PDB entry 6KQM | X-ray diffraction, 3.20 A resolution | chains D and E of the 9 polymer chains in the assembly

Chain D:
Molecule: DNA-directed RNA polymerase subunit beta'
Source organism: Thermus thermophilus (strain HB8 / ATCC 27634 / DSM 579)
Notes: EC 2.7.7.6
UniProtKB: Q8RQE8 (RPOC_THET8); numbering as in UniProt (aligned over 1-1524)
Amino-acid sequence (1524 residues; row label = number of the first residue in the row):
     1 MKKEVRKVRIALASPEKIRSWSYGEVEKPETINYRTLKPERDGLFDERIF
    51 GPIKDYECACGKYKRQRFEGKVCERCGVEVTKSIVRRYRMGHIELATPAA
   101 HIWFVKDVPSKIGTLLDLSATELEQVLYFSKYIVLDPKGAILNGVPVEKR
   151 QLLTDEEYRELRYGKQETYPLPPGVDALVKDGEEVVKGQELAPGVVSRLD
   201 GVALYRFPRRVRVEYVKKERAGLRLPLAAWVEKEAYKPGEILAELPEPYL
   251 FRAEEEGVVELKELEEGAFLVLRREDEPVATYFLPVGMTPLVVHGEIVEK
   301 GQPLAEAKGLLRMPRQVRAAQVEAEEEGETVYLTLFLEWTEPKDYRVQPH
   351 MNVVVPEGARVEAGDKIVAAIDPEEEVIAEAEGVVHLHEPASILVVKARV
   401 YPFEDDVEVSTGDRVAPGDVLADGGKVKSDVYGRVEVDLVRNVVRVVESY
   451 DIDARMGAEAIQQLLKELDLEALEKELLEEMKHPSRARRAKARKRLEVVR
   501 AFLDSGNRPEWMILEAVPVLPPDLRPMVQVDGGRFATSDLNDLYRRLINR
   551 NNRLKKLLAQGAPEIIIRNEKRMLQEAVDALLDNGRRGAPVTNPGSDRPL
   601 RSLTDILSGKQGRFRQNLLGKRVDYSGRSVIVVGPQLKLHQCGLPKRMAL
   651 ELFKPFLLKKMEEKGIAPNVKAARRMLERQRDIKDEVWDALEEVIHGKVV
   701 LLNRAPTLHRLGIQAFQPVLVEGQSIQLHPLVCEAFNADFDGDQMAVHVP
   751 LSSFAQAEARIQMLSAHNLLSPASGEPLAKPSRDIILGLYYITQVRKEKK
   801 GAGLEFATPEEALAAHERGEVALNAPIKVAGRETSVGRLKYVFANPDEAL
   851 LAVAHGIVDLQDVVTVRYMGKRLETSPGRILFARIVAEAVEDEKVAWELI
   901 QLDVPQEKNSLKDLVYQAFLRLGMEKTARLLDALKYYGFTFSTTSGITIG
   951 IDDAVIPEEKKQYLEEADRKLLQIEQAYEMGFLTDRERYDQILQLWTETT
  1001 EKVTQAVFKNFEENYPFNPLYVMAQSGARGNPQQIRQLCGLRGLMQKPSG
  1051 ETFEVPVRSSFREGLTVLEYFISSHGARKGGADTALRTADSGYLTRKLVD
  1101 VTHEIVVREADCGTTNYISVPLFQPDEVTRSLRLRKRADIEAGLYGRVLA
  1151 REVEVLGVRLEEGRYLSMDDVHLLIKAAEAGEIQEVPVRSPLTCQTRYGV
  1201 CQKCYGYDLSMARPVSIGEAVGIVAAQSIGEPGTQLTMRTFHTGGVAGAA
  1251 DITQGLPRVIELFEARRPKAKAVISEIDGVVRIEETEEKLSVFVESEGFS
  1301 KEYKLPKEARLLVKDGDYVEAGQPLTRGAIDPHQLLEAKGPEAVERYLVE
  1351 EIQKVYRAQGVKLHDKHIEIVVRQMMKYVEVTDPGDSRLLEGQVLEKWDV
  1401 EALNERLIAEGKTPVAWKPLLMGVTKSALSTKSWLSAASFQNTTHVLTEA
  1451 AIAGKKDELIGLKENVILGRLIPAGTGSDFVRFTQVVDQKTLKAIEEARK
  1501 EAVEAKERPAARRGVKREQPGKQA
Disordered / not traced: 1-2, 1238-1251, 1503-1524
Ion coordination: Zn2+ site 1: C60, C73, C76; Mg2+ site 1: D739, D741, D743 (shared with 1 residue of chain I); Mg2+ site 2 near K840 (its only coordinating residue here); Zn2+ site 2: C1112, C1194, C1201, C1204

Chain E:
Molecule: DNA-directed RNA polymerase subunit omega
Source organism: Thermus thermophilus (strain HB8 / ATCC 27634 / DSM 579)
Notes: EC 2.7.7.6
UniProtKB: Q8RQE7 (RPOZ_THET8); residue numbers follow UniProt; this construct covers 1-99
Amino-acid sequence (99 residues; each row starts with the number of its first residue):
     1 MAEPGIDKLFGMVDSKYRLTVVVAKRAQQLLRHGFKNTVLEPEERPKMQT
    51 LEGLFDDPNAVTWAMKELLTGRLVFGENLVPEDRLQKEMERLYPVEREE
Disordered / not traced: 1, 96-99

Chain D / chain E interface:
Pairs across the interface (101):
  H640(D) - A2(E)
  D689(D) - L51(E)
  E693(D) - M48(E)
  E693(D) - T50(E)
  H696(D) - M48(E)
  H696(D) - D57(E)  salt bridge
  H696(D) - N59(E)  hydrogen bond (backbone-side chain)
  G697(D) - N59(E)  hydrogen bond (backbone-side chain)
  K698(D) - N59(E)
  S753(D) - L31(E)
  F754(D) - A24(E)  hydrophobic
  F754(D) - Q28(E)
  A757(D) - T20(E)
  A757(D) - A24(E)  hydrophobic
  E758(D) - T20(E)
  R760(D) - E3(E)  salt bridge
  R760(D) - N59(E)  hydrogen bond
  R760(D) - V61(E)
  R760(D) - T62(E)  hydrogen bond
  I761(D) - F10(E)  hydrophobic
  I761(D) - L19(E)  hydrophobic
  I761(D) - T20(E)
  I761(D) - V23(E)  hydrophobic
  I761(D) - M65(E)  hydrophobic
  Q762(D) - Y17(E)
  Q762(D) - T20(E)  hydrogen bond
  L764(D) - A2(E)  hydrophobic
  L764(D) - E3(E)
  A766(D) - A2(E)
  H767(D) - A2(E)
  H767(D) - E3(E)  hydrogen bond (side chain-backbone)
  H767(D) - I6(E)
  G923(D) - D7(E)
  M924(D) - I6(E)  hydrophobic
  M924(D) - D7(E)  hydrogen bond (backbone-side chain)
  E925(D) - P4(E)
  E925(D) - G5(E)  hydrogen bond (side chain-backbone)
  E925(D) - D7(E)
  M1211(D) - K16(E)  hydrogen bond
  R1213(D) - D7(E)  salt bridge
  R1213(D) - F10(E)
  S1216(D) - S15(E)
  S1216(D) - K16(E)  hydrogen bond (side chain-backbone)
  I1217(D) - S15(E)  hydrogen bond (backbone-side chain)
  I1217(D) - Y17(E)
  G1218(D) - Y17(E)
  E1219(D) - Y17(E)  hydrogen bond
  G1475(D) - Y17(E)
  T1476(D) - Y17(E)
  T1476(D) - T20(E)
  T1476(D) - V21(E)
  F1480(D) - D14(E)
  F1480(D) - R18(E)  hydrogen bond (backbone-side chain)
  F1480(D) - E77(E)
  V1481(D) - S15(E)
  V1481(D) - Y17(E)  hydrophobic
  V1481(D) - R18(E)
  V1481(D) - V21(E)
  R1482(D) - K25(E)
  F1483(D) - K25(E)
  F1483(D) - E77(E)
  T1484(D) - R18(E)  hydrogen bond
  T1484(D) - V22(E)
  T1484(D) - K25(E)  hydrogen bond (backbone-side chain)
  T1484(D) - G76(E)
  T1484(D) - E77(E)
  Q1485(D) - V74(E)
  Q1485(D) - F75(E)
  Q1485(D) - G76(E)  hydrogen bond (backbone-backbone)
  Q1485(D) - N78(E)
  Q1485(D) - L79(E)  hydrogen bond (side chain-backbone)
  Q1485(D) - V80(E)  hydrogen bond (side chain-backbone)
  Q1485(D) - E82(E)  hydrogen bond
  V1486(D) - V22(E)
  V1486(D) - R26(E)
  V1486(D) - Q29(E)  hydrogen bond (backbone-side chain)
  V1486(D) - V74(E)
  V1487(D) - L73(E)
  V1487(D) - V74(E)  hydrogen bond (backbone-backbone)
  D1488(D) - R26(E)  salt bridge
  D1488(D) - N37(E)
  D1488(D) - V39(E)
  D1488(D) - L73(E)
  D1488(D) - M89(E)
  D1488(D) - Y93(E)
  Q1489(D) - R72(E)
  Q1489(D) - V74(E)
  K1490(D) - Y93(E)
  T1491(D) - M89(E)
  T1491(D) - L92(E)
  T1491(D) - Y93(E)
  L1492(D) - V74(E)  hydrophobic
  A1494(D) - E88(E)
  A1494(D) - L92(E)  hydrophobic
  I1495(D) - V80(E)  hydrophobic
  I1495(D) - L85(E)  hydrophobic
  I1495(D) - E88(E)
  A1498(D) - E88(E)
  R1499(D) - L79(E)  hydrogen bond (side chain-backbone)
  R1499(D) - V80(E)
  R1499(D) - P81(E)
Other interface residues (no listed pair), chain D (45 interface residues in all): D1208
Other interface residues (no listed pair), chain E (53 interface residues in all): A27, K47, P58, R84

Summary:
Chain D and chain E form an interface of 45 and 53 residues respectively; the contacts include 22 hydrogen
bonds and 4 salt bridges. Polar contacts include H696(D)-D57(E), R760(D)-E3(E) and R1213(D)-D7(E). C60(D),
C73(D) and C76(D) form the Zn2+ site 1.
Here chain D is DNA-directed RNA polymerase subunit beta' and chain E is DNA-directed RNA polymerase subunit
omega, both from Thermus thermophilus (strain HB8 / ATCC 27634 / DSM 579). Entry 6KQM (Thermus thermophilus
initial transcription complex comprising sigma A and 5'-triphosphate RNA of 5 nt) was determined by X-ray
diffraction together with 6KQD, 6KQE, 6KQF, 6KQG, 6KQH, 6KQL and 6 further entries from the same study.
